PDB entry 8FYA | electron microscopy, 2.91 A resolution | chains F and G of the 8 polymer chains in the assembly

# Chain F
Protein: Cas1
Chain sequence (316 residues; numbered 1 to 316; the number before each row is that of its first residue):
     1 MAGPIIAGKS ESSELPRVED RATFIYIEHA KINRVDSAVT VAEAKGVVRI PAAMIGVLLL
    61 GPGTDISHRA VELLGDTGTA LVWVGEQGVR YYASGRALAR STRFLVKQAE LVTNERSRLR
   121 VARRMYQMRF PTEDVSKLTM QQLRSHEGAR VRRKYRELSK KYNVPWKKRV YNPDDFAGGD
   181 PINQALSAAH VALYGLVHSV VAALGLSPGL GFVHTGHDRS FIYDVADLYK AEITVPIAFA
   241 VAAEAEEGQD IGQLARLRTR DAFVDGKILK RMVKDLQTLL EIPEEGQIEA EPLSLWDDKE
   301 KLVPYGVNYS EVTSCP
Unresolved in the structure: 1-3, 284-316
Reported in the primary citation:
  - binding site for the 28-nt DNA strand (chain G): His29
  - binding site for the 33-nt DNA strand: Tyr126, Gly148, Tyr171
  - specificity-determining residues: Tyr171

# Chain G
Molecule: 28-nt DNA strand
Sequence (28 nucleotides; row label = number of the first residue in the row):
     1 GCAACCACTT GTGCATCATG AGTGATGA

# How chain F and chain G interact
Contacting residue pairs - 7 pairs, chain F then chain G:
  Lys9(F) with DA25(G), phosphate contact; DT26(G), phosphate contact
  Arg34(F) with DG24(G), base contact; DA25(G), base contact
  Arg69(F) with DT23(G), hydrogen bond to the phosphate; DG24(G), salt bridge to the phosphate
  Glu72(F) with DG24(G), base contact
Other interface residues (no listed pair), chain F (6 interface residues in all): Ile6, Ala7

# Summary
6 residues of chain F and 4 residues of chain G are in contact; the contacts include 1 hydrogen bond and 1
salt bridge. Polar pairs include Arg69(F)-DT23(G) and Arg69(F)-DG24(G). From the paper: a binding site for the
33-nt DNA strand at Tyr126(F), Gly148(F) and Tyr171(F); a binding site for the 28-nt DNA strand (chain G) at
His29(F).
Chain F is Cas1 and chain G is a 28-nt DNA strand; the structure, Cryo-EM structure of
Cas1:Cas2-DEDDh:PAM-containing prespacer complex, was determined by electron microscopy together with 8FY9,
8FYB, 8FYC and 8FYD from the same study.
